Entry 8ZI2 (electron microscopy, 2.99 A resolution); this record covers chains A and g of the 8 polymer chains in the assembly.

Chain A:
Name: ATP synthase subunit alpha
Organism: Acinetobacter baumannii AB5075
Notes: EC 7.1.2.2
UniProtKB: A3M142 (ATPA_ACIBT); residue numbers follow UniProt; this construct covers 1-514
Sequence (514 residues; numbered 1 to 514; the number before each row is that of its first residue):
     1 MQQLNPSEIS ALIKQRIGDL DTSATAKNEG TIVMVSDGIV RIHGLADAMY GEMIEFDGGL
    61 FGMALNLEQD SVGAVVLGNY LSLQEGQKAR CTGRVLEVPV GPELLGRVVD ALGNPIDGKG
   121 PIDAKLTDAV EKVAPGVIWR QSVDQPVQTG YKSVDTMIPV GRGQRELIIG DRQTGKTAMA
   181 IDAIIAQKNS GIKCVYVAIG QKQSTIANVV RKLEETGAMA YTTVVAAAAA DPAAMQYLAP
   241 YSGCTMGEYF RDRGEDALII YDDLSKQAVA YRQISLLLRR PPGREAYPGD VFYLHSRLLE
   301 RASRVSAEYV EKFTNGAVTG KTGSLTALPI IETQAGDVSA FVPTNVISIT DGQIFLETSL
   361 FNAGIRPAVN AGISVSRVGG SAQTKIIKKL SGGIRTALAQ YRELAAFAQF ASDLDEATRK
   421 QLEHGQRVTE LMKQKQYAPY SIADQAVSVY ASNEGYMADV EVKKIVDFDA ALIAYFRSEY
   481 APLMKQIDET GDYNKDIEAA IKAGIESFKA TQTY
Unresolved in the structure: 1-25
Curated features (UniProtKB/Swiss-Prot):
  - binding site (ATP): Gly170 to Thr177
  - site: Ser374 (Required for activity)
Metal / ion sites: Mg2+: Thr177 (together with ATP)
Ligand contacts: ATP (adenosine-5'-triphosphate): Arg172, Gln173, Thr174, Gly175, Lys176, Thr177, Ala178, Gln201, Thr205, Asp262, Phe361, Arg366, Pro367, Gln434, Lys435, Gln436

Chain g:
Name: ATP synthase gamma chain
Organism: Acinetobacter baumannii AB5075
UniProtKB: A3M143 (ATPG_ACIBT); residues 1-289 here = UniProt positions 1-289
Sequence (289 residues; numbered 1 to 289; the number before each row is that of its first residue):
     1 MANLKEIRAK VASIKSTQKI TRAMQMVAAS KMRRAQERMA QGRPYADNMR RVIAHLVQAN
    61 PEYKHRYMVD RPVKRVGYII VSSDRGLAGG LNINLFKKVV QHVKAQQEQS IEVQFALIGQ
   121 KAVSFFKNYG GKVLGATTQI GDAPSLEQLT GSVQVMLDAF DKGELDRIYL VSNGFVNAMT
   181 QKPKVEQLVP LAPAEEGDDL NRTYGWDYIY EPEAEELLNG LLVRYIESMV YQGVIENVAC
   241 EQSARMVAMK AATDNAGQLI KDLQLIYNKL RQAAITQEIS EIVGGAAAV
Unresolved in the structure: 1

Chain A / chain g interface:
Contacting residue pairs (5; chain A residue first):
  Gly283(A) with Ser280(g)
  Arg284(A) with Gln277(g); Glu281(g), salt bridge
  Asp337(A) with Leu265(g); Lys269(g)
Interface residues without a listed pair, chain A (7 interface residues in all): Glu285, Ser339, Phe410, Ser412
Interface residues without a listed pair, chain g (8 interface residues in all): Asn177, Met179, Thr276

In short:
7 residues of chain A and 8 residues of chain g are in contact, with 1 salt bridge. The salt-bridged pair is
Arg284(A)-Glu281(g). Ligands of chain A: ATP. Curated annotation (UniProt) lists 8 ATP-binding residues on
chain A.
Chain A is ATP synthase subunit alpha and chain g is ATP synthase gamma chain, both from Acinetobacter
baumannii AB5075; the structure, Cryo-EM reveals transition states of the Acinetobacter baumannii F1-ATPase
rotary subunits gamma and epsilon and novel ..., was determined by electron microscopy, deposited together
with 8ZI0, 8ZI1 and 8ZI3.
